7YAC - chains A and E of the 5 polymer chains in the assembly; structure by electron microscopy, 3.24 A resolution.

Chain A:
Name: Guanine nucleotide-binding protein G(i) subunit alpha-1
Source organism: Homo sapiens
UniProt: P63096 (GNAI1_HUMAN); residue numbers follow UniProt; this construct covers 1-354
Sequence (354 residues; row label = number of the first residue in the row):
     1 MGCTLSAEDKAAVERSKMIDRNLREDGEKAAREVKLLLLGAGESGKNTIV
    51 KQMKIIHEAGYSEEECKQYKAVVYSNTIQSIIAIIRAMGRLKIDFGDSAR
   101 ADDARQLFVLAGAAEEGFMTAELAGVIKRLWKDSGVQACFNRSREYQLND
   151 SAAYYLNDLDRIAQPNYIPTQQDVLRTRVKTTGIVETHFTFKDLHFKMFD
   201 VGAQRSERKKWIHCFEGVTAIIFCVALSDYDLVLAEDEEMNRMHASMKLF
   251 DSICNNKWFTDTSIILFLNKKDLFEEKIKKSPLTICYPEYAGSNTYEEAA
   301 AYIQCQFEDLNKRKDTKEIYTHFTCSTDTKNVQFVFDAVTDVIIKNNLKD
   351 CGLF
Disordered / not traced: 1, 56-182
Construct notes: engineered mutation N47 (Ser in P63096), A203 (Gly in P63096), A245 (Glu in P63096), S326 (Ala in P63096)
UniProt features mapped onto this chain:
  - region: K35 to K46, T48 (G1 motif), D173 to T181 (G2 motif), F196 to G202, Q204, R205 (G3 motif), I265 to D272 (G4 motif), T324, C325, T327 to T329 (G5 motif)
  - binding site (GTP): E43 to K46, T48, S151, L175 to T181, D200 to G202, Q204, N269 to D272
  - binding site (Mg(2+)): T181
  - modified residue: R178 (ADP-ribosylarginine), Q204 (Deamidated glutamine), C351 (ADP-ribosylcysteine)
  - lipidation: G2 (N-myristoyl glycine), C3 (S-palmitoyl cysteine)

Chain E:
Name: Somatostatin receptor type 2
Source organism: Homo sapiens
UniProt: P30874 (SSR2_HUMAN); numbering as in UniProt (aligned over 31-338)
Sequence (332 residues; numbered 7 to 338; the number before each row is that of its first residue):
     7 MKTIIALSYIFCLVFADYKDDDDASNQTEPYYDLTSNAVLTFIYFVVCII
    57 GLCGNTLVIYVILRYAKMKTITNIYILNLAIADELFMLGLPFLAMQVALV
   107 HWPFGKAICRVVMTVDGINQFTSIFCLTVMSIDRYLAVVHPIKSAKWRRP
   157 RTAKMITMAVWGVSLLVILPIMIYAGLRSNQWGRSSCTINWPGESGAWYT
   207 GFIIYTFILGFLVPLTIICLCYLFIIIKVKSSGIRVGSSKRKKSEKKVTR
   257 MVSIVVAVFIFCWLPFYIFNVSSVSMAISPTPALKGMFDFVVVLTYANSC
   307 ANPILYAFLSDNFKKSFQNVLCLVKVSGTDDG
Disordered / not traced: 7-41, 323-338
Construct notes: initiating methionine (7); expression tag (8-30)
Small-molecule neighbours: Paltusotine (IUD): Y50, L99, Q102, V103, D122, Q126, F127, C193, T194, I195, I209, T212, F272, N276, F294, D295, V298, Y302
Reported in the primary citation:
  - binding site for Paltusotine: Y50, L99, Q102, V103, D122, Q126, D295, Y302
  - conformationally variable residues (side-chain flip): F92, L96, L99, I130, P220, F265, W269, F294
  - mutagenesis - V103A, V103N, Y302A: decreased signaling in response to Paltusotine
  - specificity-determining residues: V103
  - mutagenesis - N276A, I284A, K291A: increased signaling in response to Paltusotine
  - mutagenesis - D122A, Q126A, F208A, F272A, I284A, K291A: decreased signaling
  - mutagenesis - V103N: unchanged signaling
  - mutagenesis - N276A, F294A: abolished signaling
  - mutagenesis - N276A, I284A, K291A, F294A: decreased localization

Chain A / chain E interface:
Residue-residue contacts (23):
  E28(A) - P156(E)
  R32(A) - K152(E)
  K192(A) - I148(E)
  D193(A) - I148(E)
  D315(A) - K246(E)  hydrogen bond (backbone-side chain)
  T316(A) - K246(E)
  E318(A) - S244(E)  hydrogen bond
  Y320(A) - V242(E)  hydrophobic
  D337(A) - V242(E)
  D341(A) - S238(E)
  I344(A) - K234(E)
  I344(A) - S238(E)
  N347(A) - A143(E)  hydrogen bond (side chain-backbone)
  L348(A) - V144(E)  hydrophobic
  L348(A) - V235(E)  hydrophobic
  D350(A) - T76(E)
  D350(A) - R155(E)  salt bridge
  D350(A) - D317(E)
  C351(A) - R140(E)  hydrogen bond (backbone-side chain)
  G352(A) - L315(E)
  G352(A) - S316(E)
  L353(A) - V254(E)
  F354(A) - K253(E)
Other interface residues (no listed pair), chain A (23 interface residues in all): L194, K317, F336, K345, K349
Other interface residues (no listed pair), chain E (26 interface residues in all): T78, P147, I231, G243, S245, S250, M257

Overview:
Chain A and chain E form an interface of 23 and 26 residues respectively; the contacts include 4 hydrogen
bonds and 1 salt bridge. Polar contacts include D350(A)-R155(E), D315(A)-K246(E) and E318(A)-S244(E). From the
paper: a binding site for Paltusotine at Y50(E), L99(E) and Q102(E) among others; D122A, Q126A and F208A of
chain E, among others, reduce signaling; 11 substitutions were tested in all.
Chain A is Guanine nucleotide-binding protein G(i) subunit alpha-1 and chain E is Somatostatin receptor type
2, both from Homo sapiens; the structure, Paltusotine-bound SSTR2-Gi complex, was determined by electron
microscopy (same publication as 7YAE).
